4QBR - chains A and P; structure by X-ray diffraction, 1.90 A resolution.

[Chain A]
Name: DNA (cytosine-5)-methyltransferase 3A
From: Homo sapiens
Notes: EC 2.1.1.37; fragment: ADD Domain
Reference sequence: Q9Y6K1 (DNM3A_HUMAN); numbering as in UniProt (aligned over 476-611)
Amino-acid sequence (137 residues; numbered 475 to 611; the number before each row is that of its first residue):
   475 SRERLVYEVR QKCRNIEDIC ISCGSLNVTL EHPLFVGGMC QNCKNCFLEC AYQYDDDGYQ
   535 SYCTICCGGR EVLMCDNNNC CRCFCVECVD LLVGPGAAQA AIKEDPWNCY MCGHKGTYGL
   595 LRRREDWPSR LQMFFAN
Disordered / not traced: 611
Construct notes: expression tag (475); engineered mutation Asp-550 (Gly in Q9Y6K1)
Bound ions: Zn2+ site 1: Cys-494, Cys-497, Cys-514, Cys-517; Zn2+ site 2: Cys-537, Cys-540, Cys-559, Cys-562; Zn2+ site 3: Cys-549, Cys-554, Cys-583, Cys-586

[Chain P]
Name: Histone H3
Notes: fragment: H3 N-terminal
Amino-acid sequence (7 residues; numbered 1 to 7; the number before each row is that of its first residue):
     1 ARTKQTA

[Chain A / chain P interface]
Residue-residue contacts - 29 pairs, chain A then chain P:
  Asp-529(A) / Lys-4(P)  salt bridge
  Asp-531(A) / Lys-4(P)  salt bridge
  Tyr-533(A) / Arg-2(P)  hydrogen bond
  Tyr-533(A) / Lys-4(P)
  Gln-534(A) / Lys-4(P)  hydrogen bond (backbone-side chain)
  Ser-535(A) / Thr-6(P)
  Tyr-536(A) / Ala-7(P)  hydrogen bond (side chain-backbone)
  Gly-542(A) / Thr-6(P)
  Gly-543(A) / Thr-6(P)  hydrogen bond (backbone-side chain)
  Arg-544(A) / Lys-4(P)
  Arg-544(A) / Gln-5(P)
  Arg-544(A) / Thr-6(P)  hydrogen bond (backbone-backbone)
  Glu-545(A) / Thr-3(P)  hydrogen bond
  Glu-545(A) / Lys-4(P)
  Val-546(A) / Arg-2(P)
  Val-546(A) / Thr-3(P)
  Val-546(A) / Lys-4(P)  hydrogen bond (backbone-backbone)
  Val-546(A) / Thr-6(P)
  Leu-547(A) / Arg-2(P)
  Met-548(A) / Arg-2(P)  hydrogen bond (backbone-backbone)
  Met-548(A) / Thr-3(P)
  Met-548(A) / Lys-4(P)
  Cys-549(A) / Arg-2(P)  hydrogen bond (backbone-side chain)
  Asp-550(A) / Arg-2(P)  salt bridge
  Ala-575(A) / Ala-1(P)  hydrogen bond (backbone-backbone)
  Ile-576(A) / Ala-1(P)  hydrogen bond (backbone-backbone)
  Ile-576(A) / Thr-3(P)
  Glu-578(A) / Ala-1(P)  hydrogen bond (backbone-backbone)
  Trp-581(A) / Ala-1(P)  hydrophobic
Interface residues without a listed pair, chain A (21 interface residues in all): Cys-557, Lys-577

[Summary]
21 residues of chain A and 7 residues of chain P are in contact, with 12 hydrogen bonds and 3 salt bridges.
Among the polar pairs are Asp-529(A)/Lys-4(P), Asp-531(A)/Lys-4(P) and Asp-550(A)/Arg-2(P). The Zn2+ site 1 is
built by Cys-494(A), Cys-497(A), Cys-514(A) and Cys-517(A).
Chain A is DNA (cytosine-5)-methyltransferase 3A (Homo sapiens) and chain P is Histone H3; the structure,
Crystal structure of DNMT3a ADD domain G550D mutant bound to H3 peptide, was determined by X-ray diffraction.
